PDB entry 3C8A | X-ray diffraction, 1.52 A resolution | chains A and B

[Chain A]
Name: Botulinum neurotoxin A light chain
Organism: Clostridium botulinum
Notes: EC 3.4.24.69
UniProtKB: A5HZZ9 (BXA1_CLOBH); residue numbers follow UniProt; this construct covers 1-424
Amino-acid sequence (432 residues; row label = number of the first residue in the row):
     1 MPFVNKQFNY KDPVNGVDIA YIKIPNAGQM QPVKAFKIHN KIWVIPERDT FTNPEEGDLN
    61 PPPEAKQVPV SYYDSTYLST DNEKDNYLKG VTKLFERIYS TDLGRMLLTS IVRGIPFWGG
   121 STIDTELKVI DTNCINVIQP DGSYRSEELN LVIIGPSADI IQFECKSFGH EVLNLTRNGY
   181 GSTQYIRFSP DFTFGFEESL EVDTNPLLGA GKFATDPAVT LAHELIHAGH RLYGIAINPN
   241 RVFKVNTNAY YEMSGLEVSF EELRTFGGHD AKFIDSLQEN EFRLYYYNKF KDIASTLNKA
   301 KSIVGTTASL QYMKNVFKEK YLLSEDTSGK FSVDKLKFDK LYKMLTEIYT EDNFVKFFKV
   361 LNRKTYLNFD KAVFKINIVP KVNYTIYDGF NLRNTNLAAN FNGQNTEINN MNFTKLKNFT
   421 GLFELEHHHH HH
Not modelled in the structure: 1, 424-432
Sequence notes: expression tag (425-432)
Ion coordination: Zn2+: His-223, His-227, Glu-262 (shared with Arg-500(B) of chain B)

[Chain B]
Name: Inhibitor peptide RRGL
Amino-acid sequence (5 residues; numbered 500 to 504; the number before each row is that of its first residue):
   500 RRGLX
Modified / non-standard residues: NH2 (amino group) at position 504
Ion coordination: Zn2+: Arg-500 (shared with His-223(A), His-227(A), Glu-262(A) of chain A)

[Interface between chain A and chain B]
Contacting residue pairs (22; chain A residue first):
  Phe-163(A) / Arg-500(B)
  Glu-164(A) / Arg-500(B)  salt bridge
  Phe-194(A) / Arg-501(B)
  Thr-215(A) / Arg-501(B)
  His-223(A) / Arg-500(B)  hydrogen bond (side chain-backbone)
  Glu-224(A) / Arg-500(B)  hydrogen bond (side chain-backbone)
  His-227(A) / Arg-500(B)  hydrogen bond (side chain-backbone)
  Tyr-251(A) / Leu-503(B)
  Leu-256(A) / Leu-503(B)  hydrophobic
  Glu-262(A) / Arg-500(B)  hydrogen bond (side chain-backbone)
  Arg-363(A) / Arg-501(B)  hydrogen bond (side chain-backbone)
  Tyr-366(A) / Arg-500(B)  hydrogen bond (side chain-backbone)
  Tyr-366(A) / Arg-501(B)
  Tyr-366(A) / Gly-502(B)  hydrogen bond (side chain-backbone)
  Asn-368(A) / Leu-503(B)
  Asn-368(A) / NH2_504(B)  hydrogen bond (side chain-backbone)
  Phe-369(A) / Leu-503(B)
  Phe-369(A) / NH2_504(B)
  Asp-370(A) / Arg-501(B)  salt bridge
  Asp-370(A) / Leu-503(B)  hydrogen bond (backbone-backbone)
  Asp-370(A) / NH2_504(B)
  Phe-423(A) / Leu-503(B)
Other interface residues (no listed pair), chain A (18 interface residues in all): Cys-165, Thr-220

[In short]
The interface between chain A and chain B involves 18 residues on one side and 5 on the other; the contacts
include 9 hydrogen bonds and 2 salt bridges. Polar contacts include Glu-164(A)/Arg-500(B),
Asp-370(A)/Arg-501(B) and His-223(A)/Arg-500(B). His-223(A), His-227(A), Glu-262(A) and Arg-500(B) coordinate
Zn2+.
Here chain A is Botulinum neurotoxin A light chain (Clostridium botulinum) and chain B is Inhibitor peptide
RRGL. Entry 3C8A (Crystal structure of the catalytic domain of botulinum neurotoxin serotype A with inhibitory
peptide RRGL) was determined by X-ray diffraction, deposited together with 3BWI, 3C88, 3C89 and 3C8B.
